Entry 7AFO (electron microscopy, 3.93 A resolution); this record covers chains A and D of the 15 polymer chains in the assembly.

[Chain A]
Molecule: 16SrRNA (body domain of the 30S ribosome)
Organism: Escherichia coli
Sequence (1541 nucleotides; numbered 1 to 1542 plus 1 insertion-coded residue; 2 numbers in that range are skipped by the numbering (no residue carries them; nothing is unmodelled there); the number before each row is that of its first residue):
     1 AAAUUGAAGA GUUUGAUCAU GGCUCAGAUU GAACGCUGGC GGCAGGCCUA ACACAUGCAA
    61 GUCGAACGGU AACAGGAAGA AGCUUGCUUC UUUGCUGACG AGUGGCGGAC GGGUGAGUAA
   121 UGUCUGGGAA ACUGCCUGAU GGAGGGGGAU AACUACUGGA AACGGUAGCU AAUACCGCAU
   181 AACGUCGCAA GACCAAAGAG GGGGACCUUC GGGCCUCUUG CCAUCGGAUG UGCCCAGAUG
   241 GGAUUAGCUA GUAGGUGGGG UAACGGCUCA CCUAGGCGAC GAUCCCUAGC UGGUCUGAGA
   301 GGAUGACCAG CCACACUGGA ACUGAGACAC GGUCCAGACU CCUACGGGAG GCAGCAGUGG
   361 GGAAUAUUGC ACAAUGGGCG CAAGCCUGAU GCAGCCAUGC CGCGUGUAUG AAGAAGGCCU
   421 UCGGGUUGUA AAGUACUUUC AGCGGGGAGG AAGGGAGUAA AGUUAAUACC UUUGCUCAUU
   481 GACGUUACCC GCAGAAGAAG CACCGGCUAA CUCCGUGCCA GCAGCCGCGG UAAUACGGAG
   541 GGUGCAAGCG UUAAUCGGAA UUACUGGGCG UAAAGCGCAC GCAGGCGGUU UGUUAAGUCA
   601 GAUGUGAAAU CCCCGGGCUC AACCUGGGAA CUGCAUCUGA UACUGGCAAG CUUGAGUCUC
   661 GUAGAGGGGG GUAGAAUUCC AGGUGUAGCG GUGAAAUGCG UAGAGAUCUG GAGGAAUACC
   721 GGUGGCGAAG GCGGCCCCCU GGACGAAGAC UGACGCUCAG GUGCGAAAGC GUGGGGAGCA
   781 AACAGGAUUA GAUACCCUGG UAGUCCACGC CGUAAACGAU GUCGACUUGG AGGUUGUGCC
   841 CUUGAGGCGU GGCUUCCGGA GCUAACGCGU UAAGUCGACC GCCUGGGGAG UACGGCCGCA
   901 AGGUUAAAAC UCAAAUGAAU UGACGGGGGC
   932 CCGCACAAGC GGUGGAGCAU GUGGUUUAAU UCGAUGXAAC GCGAAGAACC UUACCUGGUC
   992 UUGACAUCCA CGGAAGUUUU CAGAGAUGAG AAUGUGCCUU CGGGAACCGU GAGACAGGUG
  1052 CUGCAUGGCU GUCGUCAGCU CGUGUUGUGA AAUGUUGGGU UAAGUCCCGC AACGAGCGCA
  1112 ACCCUUAUCC UUUGUUGCCA GCGGUCCGGC CGGGAACUCA AAGGAGACUG CCAGUGAUAA
  1172 ACUGGAGGAA GGUGGGGAUG ACGUCAAGUC AUCAUGGCCC UUACGACCAG GGCUACACAC
  1232 GUGCUACAAU GGCGCAUACA AAGAGAAGCG ACCUCGCGAG AGCAAGCGGA CCUCAUAAAG
  1292 UGCGUCGUAG UCCGGAUUGG AGUCUGCAAC UCGACUCCAU GAAGUCGGAA UCGCUAGUAA
  1352 UCGUGGAUCA GAAUGCCACG GUGAAUACGU UCCCGGCCUU G
 1392A U
  1393 A
  1395 CACACCGCCC GUXACACCAU GGGAGUGGGU UGCAAAAGAA GUAGGUAGCU UAACCUUCGG
  1455 GAGGGCGCUU ACCACUUUGU GAUUCAUGAC UGGGGUGAAG UCGUAACAAG GUAACCGUAG
  1515 GGGAACCUGC GGUUGGAUCA CCUCCUUA
Not modelled in the structure: 932-1386, 1392A, 1395-1506, 1541-1542
Modified positions: 2MG (2N-methylguanosine-5'-monophosphate) at position 967, 5MC (5-methylcytidine-5'-monophosphate) at position 968, 2MG (2N-methylguanosine-5'-monophosphate) at position 1208, 4OC (4n,o2'-methylcytidine-5'-monophosphate) at position 1402, 5MC (5-methylcytidine-5'-monophosphate) at position 1407, UR3 (3-methyluridine-5'-monophoshate) at position 1498, 2MG (2N-methylguanosine-5'-monophosphate) at position 1516, MA6 (6N-dimethyladenosine-5'-monophoshate) at position 1518, MA6 (6N-dimethyladenosine-5'-monophoshate) at position 1519

[Chain D]
Name: 30S ribosomal protein S4
Organism: Escherichia coli
UniProtKB: C3SR62 (C3SR62_ECOLX); residue numbers follow UniProt; this construct covers 1-206
Amino-acid sequence (206 residues; each row starts with the number of its first residue):
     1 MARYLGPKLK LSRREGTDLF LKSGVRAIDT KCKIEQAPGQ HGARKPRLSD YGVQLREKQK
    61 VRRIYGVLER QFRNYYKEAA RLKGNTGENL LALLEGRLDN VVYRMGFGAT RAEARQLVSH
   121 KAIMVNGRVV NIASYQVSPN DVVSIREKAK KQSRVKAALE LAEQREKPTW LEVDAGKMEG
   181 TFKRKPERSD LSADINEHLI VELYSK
Not modelled in the structure: 1

[Interface between chain A and chain D]
Residue-residue contacts (133; chain A residue first):
  A2(A) - Lys83(D)  sugar contact
  U4(A) - Arg81(D)  base contact
  A8(A) - Gln54(D)  hydrogen bond to the base
  A8(A) - Glu202(D)  hydrogen bond to the base
  A8(A) - Ser205(D)  hydrogen bond to the base
  A8(A) - Lys206(D)  hydrogen bond to the base
  A28(A) - Arg73(D)  salt bridge to the phosphate
  C400(A) - Arg70(D)  salt bridge to the phosphate
  C401(A) - Arg70(D)  salt bridge to the phosphate
  C401(A) - Asn74(D)  hydrogen bond to the phosphate
  G402(A) - Gln71(D)  hydrogen bond to the phosphate
  G402(A) - Ile132(D)  sugar contact
  G402(A) - Ser134(D)  hydrogen bond to the phosphate
  C403(A) - Ala2(D)  base contact
  C403(A) - Gln71(D)  hydrogen bond to the phosphate
  C403(A) - Ser119(D)  phosphate contact
  C403(A) - Ile132(D)  phosphate contact
  C403(A) - Ala133(D)  hydrogen bond to the phosphate
  C403(A) - Ser134(D)  hydrogen bond to the phosphate
  G404(A) - Ala2(D)  hydrogen bond to the base
  G404(A) - Arg115(D)  salt bridge to the phosphate
  G404(A) - Ser119(D)  hydrogen bond to the phosphate
  U405(A) - Ala2(D)  hydrogen bond to the base
  U405(A) - Arg3(D)  salt bridge to the phosphate
  U405(A) - Leu5(D)  base contact
  G406(A) - Arg3(D)  hydrogen bond to the phosphate
  G406(A) - Leu5(D)  phosphate contact
  G406(A) - Gln116(D)  hydrogen bond to the base
  G406(A) - Arg154(D)  base contact
  U407(A) - Arg3(D)  salt bridge to the phosphate
  U407(A) - Lys8(D)  phosphate contact
  U407(A) - Thr110(D)  phosphate contact
  U407(A) - Glu113(D)  hydrogen bond to the sugar
  U407(A) - Gln116(D)  hydrogen bond to the sugar
  U407(A) - Arg154(D)  hydrogen bond to the sugar
  A408(A) - Leu21(D)  phosphate contact
  A408(A) - Ser23(D)  hydrogen bond to the phosphate
  A408(A) - Thr110(D)  hydrogen bond to the phosphate
  A408(A) - Ala112(D)  phosphate contact
  A408(A) - Glu113(D)  sugar contact
  U409(A) - Lys22(D)  phosphate contact
  U409(A) - Ser23(D)  hydrogen bond to the phosphate
  G410(A) - Lys22(D)  hydrogen bond to the base
  G410(A) - Arg26(D)  salt bridge to the phosphate
  G410(A) - Lys31(D)  salt bridge to the phosphate
  A411(A) - Arg26(D)  salt bridge to the phosphate
  G413(A) - Lys31(D)  base contact
  G413(A) - Cys32(D)  hydrogen bond to the base
  C419(A) - Gln40(D)  hydrogen bond to the base
  G424(A) - Gln40(D)  base contact
  G425(A) - Gln40(D)  hydrogen bond to the base
  U426(A) - Arg13(D)  phosphate contact
  U426(A) - Lys33(D)  salt bridge to the phosphate
  U426(A) - Gln36(D)  hydrogen bond to the phosphate
  U426(A) - Gly39(D)  hydrogen bond to the phosphate
  U426(A) - Gln40(D)  hydrogen bond to the sugar
  U427(A) - Lys10(D)  salt bridge to the phosphate
  U427(A) - Arg13(D)  salt bridge to the phosphate
  U427(A) - Pro38(D)  phosphate contact
  U427(A) - Gly39(D)  hydrogen bond to the phosphate
  G428(A) - Pro7(D)  phosphate contact
  G428(A) - Lys10(D)  salt bridge to the phosphate
  G428(A) - Arg13(D)  hydrogen bond to the phosphate
  U429(A) - Arg13(D)  salt bridge to the phosphate
  U429(A) - Lys22(D)  hydrogen bond to the phosphate
  U429(A) - Lys31(D)  hydrogen bond to the sugar
  U429(A) - Cys32(D)  phosphate contact
  A430(A) - Pro7(D)  phosphate contact
  A430(A) - Lys8(D)  hydrogen bond to the phosphate
  A430(A) - Leu9(D)  hydrogen bond to the phosphate
  A430(A) - Lys22(D)  salt bridge to the phosphate
  C436(A) - Arg154(D)  hydrogen bond to the sugar
  U437(A) - Gln116(D)  sugar contact
  U437(A) - His120(D)  hydrogen bond to the sugar
  U437(A) - Gln152(D)  sugar contact
  U437(A) - Arg154(D)  hydrogen bond to the sugar
  U438(A) - His120(D)  hydrogen bond to the sugar
  U439(A) - Ser119(D)  hydrogen bond to the sugar
  U439(A) - His120(D)  base contact
  U439(A) - Lys121(D)  phosphate contact
  U439(A) - Asn131(D)  hydrogen bond to the sugar
  C440(A) - Lys121(D)  salt bridge to the phosphate
  C489(A) - Lys121(D)  salt bridge to the phosphate
  C490(A) - Arg146(D)  salt bridge to the phosphate
  G491(A) - Lys148(D)  salt bridge to the phosphate
  A495(A) - His120(D)  base contact
  A499(A) - Ala2(D)  base contact
  U508(A) - Tyr51(D)  sugar contact
  A509(A) - Leu48(D)  phosphate contact
  A509(A) - Ser49(D)  hydrogen bond to the phosphate
  A509(A) - Tyr51(D)  phosphate contact
  A509(A) - Gly52(D)  sugar contact
  A509(A) - Leu55(D)  sugar contact
  A510(A) - Arg14(D)  sugar contact
  A510(A) - Leu48(D)  phosphate contact
  C511(A) - Arg14(D)  salt bridge to the phosphate
  C511(A) - His41(D)  hydrogen bond to the phosphate
  C511(A) - Arg44(D)  hydrogen bond to the phosphate
  U512(A) - His41(D)  hydrogen bond to the sugar
  U512(A) - Arg44(D)  salt bridge to the phosphate
  G541(A) - Gly39(D)  phosphate contact
  G541(A) - Gln40(D)  sugar contact
  G542(A) - Lys10(D)  salt bridge to the phosphate
  G542(A) - Arg14(D)  hydrogen bond to the sugar
  G542(A) - Pro38(D)  phosphate contact
  G542(A) - Gly39(D)  hydrogen bond to the phosphate
  U543(A) - Arg14(D)  salt bridge to the phosphate
  U543(A) - Pro38(D)  phosphate contact
  U543(A) - Arg56(D)  hydrogen bond to the phosphate
  G544(A) - Arg56(D)  salt bridge to the phosphate
  G544(A) - Gln59(D)  hydrogen bond to the phosphate
  G544(A) - Arg63(D)  salt bridge to the phosphate
  C545(A) - Lys58(D)  salt bridge to the phosphate
  C545(A) - Gln59(D)  hydrogen bond to the phosphate
  C545(A) - Arg62(D)  salt bridge to the phosphate
  C545(A) - Glu69(D)  phosphate contact
  A546(A) - Leu68(D)  phosphate contact
  A546(A) - Glu69(D)  hydrogen bond to the phosphate
  A546(A) - Arg70(D)  hydrogen bond to the phosphate
  A547(A) - Ala2(D)  phosphate contact
  A547(A) - Leu68(D)  phosphate contact
  C613(A) - Arg81(D)  salt bridge to the phosphate
  C613(A) - Lys83(D)  hydrogen bond to the phosphate
  C614(A) - Arg81(D)  salt bridge to the phosphate
  C614(A) - Lys83(D)  salt bridge to the phosphate
  U619(A) - Val129(D)  base contact
  U619(A) - Val130(D)  base contact
  U619(A) - Asn131(D)  hydrogen bond to the base
  U619(A) - Ile132(D)  base contact
  C620(A) - Ile132(D)  base contact
  C620(A) - Tyr135(D)  sugar contact
  C1539(A) - Arg47(D)  hydrogen bond to the sugar
  U1540(A) - Arg47(D)  salt bridge to the phosphate
Other interface residues (no listed pair), chain A (58 interface residues in all): U5, A7, G27, C492, G540
Other interface residues (no listed pair), chain D (67 interface residues in all): Gly84, Ser153, Leu203

[Overview]
The interface between chain A and chain D involves 58 residues on one side and 67 on the other, with 54
hydrogen bonds and 31 salt bridges. Among the polar pairs are A8(A)-Gln54(D), A8(A)-Glu202(D) and
A8(A)-Ser205(D).
Here chain A is 16SrRNA (body domain of the 30S ribosome) and chain D is 30S ribosomal protein S4, both from
Escherichia coli. Entry 7AFO (Bacterial 30S ribosomal subunit assembly complex state B (body domain)) was
determined by electron microscopy (same publication as 7AF3, 7AF5, 7AF8, 7AFA, 7AFD, 7AFH and 17 further
entries).
